Entry 9I0Z (X-ray diffraction, 1.55 A resolution); this record covers chain A.

[Chain A]
Name: Casein kinase II subunit alpha
From: Homo sapiens
Notes: EC 2.7.11.1
UniProtKB: P68400 (CSK21_HUMAN); residues 3-330 here = UniProt positions 3-330
Sequence (328 residues; row label = number of the first residue in the row):
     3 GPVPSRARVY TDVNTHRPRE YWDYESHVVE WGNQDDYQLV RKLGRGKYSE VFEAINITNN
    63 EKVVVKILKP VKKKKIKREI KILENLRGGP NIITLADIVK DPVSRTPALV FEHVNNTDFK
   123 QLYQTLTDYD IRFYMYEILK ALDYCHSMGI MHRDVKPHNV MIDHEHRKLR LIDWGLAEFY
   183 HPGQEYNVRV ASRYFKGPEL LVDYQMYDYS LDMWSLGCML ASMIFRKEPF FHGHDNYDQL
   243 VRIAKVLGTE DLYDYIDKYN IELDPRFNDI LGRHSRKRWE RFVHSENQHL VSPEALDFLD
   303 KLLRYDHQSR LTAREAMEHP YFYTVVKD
Residues lining bound ligands: A1IYU ((2Z,5Z)-5-[(4-methoxy-3-oxidanyl-phenyl)methylidene]-2-(2-methylphenyl)imino-1,3-thiazolidin-4-one): Leu-45, Gly-46, Arg-47, Gly-48, Ser-51, Val-53, Val-66, Lys-68, Ile-95, Phe-113, Glu-114, His-115, Val-116, Asn-118, Asn-161, Met-163, Ile-174, Asp-175
UniProt features mapped onto this chain:
  - region: Gln-36 to Leu-41 (Interaction with beta subunit)
  - active site: Asp-156 (Proton acceptor)
  - binding site (ATP): Leu-45 to Val-53, Lys-68
  - natural variant: Arg-47 (R47Q: In OCNDS), Tyr-50 (Y50S: In OCNDS), Asp-175 (D175G: In OCNDS), Lys-198 (K198R: In OCNDS)

[Summary]
Bound to chain A: compound A1IYU. From UniProt: active-site residue Asp-156 and 10 ATP-binding residues.
Chain A is Casein kinase II subunit alpha (Homo sapiens); the structure, Human protein kinase CK2 alpha in
complex with TN11, was determined by X-ray diffraction (same publication as 9I10, 9I11, 9I12, 9I13 and 9I17).
